6QVV - chain A; structure by X-ray diffraction, 2.40 A resolution.

[Chain A]
Molecule: RNA-dependent RNA polymerase
Organism: Toscana virus
UniProtKB: S4ZA26 (S4ZA26_TOSV); numbering as in UniProt (aligned over 1-211)
Amino-acid sequence (212 residues; row label = number of the first residue in the row; numbering starts at 0):
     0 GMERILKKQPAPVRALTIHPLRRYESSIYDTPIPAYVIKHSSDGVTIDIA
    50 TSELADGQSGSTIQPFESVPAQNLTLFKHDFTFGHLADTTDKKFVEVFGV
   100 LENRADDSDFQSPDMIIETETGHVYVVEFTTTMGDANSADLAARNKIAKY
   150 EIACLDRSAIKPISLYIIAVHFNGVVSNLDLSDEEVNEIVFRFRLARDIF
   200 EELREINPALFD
Disordered / not traced: 0-1, 205-211
Differences from the reference sequence: expression tag (0); conflict Asp-155 (Asn in S4ZA26)
Ion coordination: manganese (III) ion: His-78, Asp-113, Glu-127, Phe-128
From the paper describing this entry:
  - manganese (III) ion coordination: His-78, Asp-113, Glu-127, Phe-128
  - catalytic residues: His-78, Asp-90, Asp-113, Glu-127, Lys-145
  - binding site for sulfate ion: Ser-111, Thr-129, Thr-130, Thr-131, Met-132, Lys-145, Lys-148, Tyr-149
  - conformationally variable residues (loop rearrangement): Lys-38 to Gly-43, Pro-69 to Gln-71, Asp-90
  - mutagenesis - H78A, D113A, E127A: abolished binding to manganese (III) ion
  - mutagenesis - D90A: unchanged binding to manganese (III) ion
  - mutagenesis - D90A, K145A, K148A: abolished catalytic activity
  - mutagenesis - K145A: unchanged stability
  - mutagenesis - Y149F: decreased catalytic activity
  - mutagenesis - D47R, T129A: unchanged catalytic activity
  - mutagenesis - I4S/L5S (2-3 degC), D113A (2-3 degC), Y149F (2-3 degC): decreased stability
  - manganese (III) ion coordination through a water molecule: Lys-145
  - mutagenesis - H78A, D113A, E127A: abolished catalytic activity on Mn2+
  - mutagenesis - H78A, D113A, E127A: abolished binding to DPBA
  - mutagenesis - D90A: unchanged stability in response to Mn2+
  - mutagenesis - K148A: increased stability in response to Mn2+ and DPBA
  - mutagenesis - T129A, Y149F: unchanged stability in response to Mn2+ and DPBA

[Summary]
The manganese (III) ion site is built by His-78, Asp-113, Glu-127 and Phe-128. The paper reports catalytic
residues His-78, Asp-90 and Asp-113 among others; H78A, D113A and E127A abolish binding to manganese (III)
ion; 10 substitutions were tested in all.
Chain A is RNA-dependent RNA polymerase (Toscana virus); the structure, Structure and function of
phenuiviridae cap snatching endonucleases, was determined by X-ray diffraction (same publication as 6QW0 and
6QW5).
